4K23 - chains H and L; structure by X-ray diffraction, 1.60 A resolution.

[Chain H]
Protein: anti-uPAR antibody, heavy chain
Source organism: Mus musculus
Notes: antibody fragment or engineered binder
Amino-acid sequence (228 residues; numbered 1 to 222 plus 6 insertion-coded residues; the number before each row is that of its first residue; a row labelled like 82A-82C holds insertion residues (82A, then the next letters in order)):
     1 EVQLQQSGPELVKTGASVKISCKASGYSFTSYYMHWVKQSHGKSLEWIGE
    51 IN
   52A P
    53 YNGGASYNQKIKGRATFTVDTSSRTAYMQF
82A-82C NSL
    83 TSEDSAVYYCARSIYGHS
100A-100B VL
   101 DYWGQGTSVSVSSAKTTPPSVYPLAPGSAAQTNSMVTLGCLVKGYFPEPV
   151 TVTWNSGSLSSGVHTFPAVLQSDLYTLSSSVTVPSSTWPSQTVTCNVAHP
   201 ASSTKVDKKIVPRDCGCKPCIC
Not modelled in the structure: 127-133, 214-222
Disulfides: Cys22-Cys92, Cys140-Cys195

[Chain L]
Protein: anti-uPAR antibody, light chain
Source organism: Mus musculus
Notes: antibody fragment or engineered binder
Amino-acid sequence (219 residues; each row starts with the number of its first residue; a row labelled like 27A-27E holds insertion residues (27A, then the next letters in order)):
     1 DVVMTQTPLTLSVTIGQPASISCKSSQ
27A-27E SLLDS
    28 DGKTYLNWLLQRPGQSPKRLIYLVSKLDSGVPDRFTGSGSGTDFTLKISR
    78 VEAEDLGVYYCWQGTHFPLTFGAGTKLELKRADAAPTVSIFPPSSEQLTS
   128 GGASVVCFLNNFYPKDINVKWKIDGSERQNGVLNSWTDQDSKDSTYSMSS
   178 TLTLTKDEYERHNSYTCEATHKTSTSPIVKSFNRNEC
Not modelled in the structure: 214
Disulfides: Cys23-Cys88, Cys134-Cys194

[How chain H and chain L interact]
Pairs across the interface (71; chain H residue first):
  Gln39(H) - Gln38(L)
  Gln39(H) - Tyr87(L)  hydrogen bond
  Lys43(H) - Tyr87(L)  hydrogen bond (backbone-side chain)
  Lys43(H) - Ala100(L)
  Leu45(H) - Leu36(L)  hydrophobic
  Leu45(H) - Tyr87(L)  hydrophobic
  Leu45(H) - Phe98(L)
  Trp47(H) - Phe94(L)  hydrophobic
  Trp47(H) - Pro95(L)  hydrophobic
  Trp47(H) - Leu96(L)
  Tyr59(H) - Phe94(L)
  Asn60(H) - Pro95(L)
  Tyr91(H) - Gln38(L)  hydrogen bond
  Tyr91(H) - Pro44(L)
  Ile96(H) - Arg46(L)
  His99(H) - Leu96(L)
  Ser100(H) - Tyr32(L)
  Ser100(H) - Trp89(L)
  Val100A(H) - Arg46(L)
  Val100A(H) - Tyr49(L)  hydrophobic
  Leu100B(H) - Arg46(L)
  Leu100B(H) - Trp89(L)
  Asp101(H) - Arg46(L)
  Trp103(H) - Leu36(L)
  Trp103(H) - Pro44(L)
  Gly104(H) - Ser43(L)
  Gln105(H) - Ser43(L)
  Tyr122(H) - Ser121(L)
  Tyr122(H) - Glu123(L)
  Tyr122(H) - Gln124(L)
  Tyr122(H) - Ser127(L)
  Pro123(H) - Ser121(L)
  Pro123(H) - Glu123(L)
  Leu124(H) - Phe118(L)
  Leu124(H) - Val133(L)  hydrophobic
  Leu124(H) - Phe135(L)  hydrophobic
  Ala125(H) - Phe118(L)
  Ala125(H) - Pro119(L)
  Pro126(H) - Phe118(L)
  Thr137(H) - Ser116(L)
  Thr137(H) - Phe118(L)
  Thr137(H) - Phe135(L)
  Leu138(H) - Phe135(L)
  Leu141(H) - Ser131(L)
  Lys143(H) - Ser131(L)  hydrogen bond
  Lys143(H) - Thr180(L)  hydrogen bond
  His164(H) - Asn137(L)
  His164(H) - Asn138(L)  hydrogen bond
  His164(H) - Ser174(L)
  Phe166(H) - Phe135(L)  hydrophobic
  Phe166(H) - Asn137(L)
  Phe166(H) - Ser162(L)
  Phe166(H) - Thr164(L)
  Phe166(H) - Ser174(L)
  Phe166(H) - Met175(L)
  Phe166(H) - Ser176(L)
  Pro167(H) - Ser162(L)  hydrogen bond (backbone-side chain)
  Pro167(H) - Trp163(L)
  Val169(H) - Leu160(L)  hydrophobic
  Val169(H) - Asn161(L)
  Val169(H) - Ser162(L)
  Gln171(H) - Leu160(L)
  Ser178(H) - Phe135(L)
  Ser178(H) - Ser176(L)  hydrogen bond
  Ser179(H) - Phe135(L)
  Ser180(H) - Phe135(L)
  Ser180(H) - Asn137(L)  hydrogen bond
  Lys208(H) - Glu123(L)  salt bridge
  Arg213(H) - Pro119(L)
  Arg213(H) - Pro120(L)  hydrogen bond (side chain-backbone)
  Arg213(H) - Ser121(L)
Interface residues without a listed pair, chain H (42 interface residues in all): His35, Val37, Gly42, Glu46, Ser58, Gly139, Thr165
Interface residues without a listed pair, chain L (42 interface residues in all): Asn34, Asp55, Gly91, Ile117, Ser122, Thr178

[Summary]
Chain H and chain L each contribute 42 residues to their interface, with 10 hydrogen bonds and 1 salt bridge.
Among the polar pairs are Lys208(H)-Glu123(L), Gln39(H)-Tyr87(L) and Lys43(H)-Tyr87(L).
Here chain H is anti-uPAR antibody, heavy chain and chain L is anti-uPAR antibody, light chain, both from Mus
musculus. Entry 4K23 (Structure of anti-uPAR Fab ATN-658) was determined by X-ray diffraction, deposited
together with 4K24.
